Entry 9JX7 (X-ray diffraction, 1.80 A resolution); this record covers chain A.

# Chain A
Molecule: Cysteine desulfurase SufS
Organism: Bacillus subtilis subsp. subtilis str. 168
Notes: EC 2.8.1.7
Reference sequence: O32164 (SUFS_BACSU); residue numbers follow UniProt; this construct covers 1-406
Sequence (419 residues; each row starts with the number of its first residue; numbers below 1 keep their minus sign (Met-2 is residue -2)):
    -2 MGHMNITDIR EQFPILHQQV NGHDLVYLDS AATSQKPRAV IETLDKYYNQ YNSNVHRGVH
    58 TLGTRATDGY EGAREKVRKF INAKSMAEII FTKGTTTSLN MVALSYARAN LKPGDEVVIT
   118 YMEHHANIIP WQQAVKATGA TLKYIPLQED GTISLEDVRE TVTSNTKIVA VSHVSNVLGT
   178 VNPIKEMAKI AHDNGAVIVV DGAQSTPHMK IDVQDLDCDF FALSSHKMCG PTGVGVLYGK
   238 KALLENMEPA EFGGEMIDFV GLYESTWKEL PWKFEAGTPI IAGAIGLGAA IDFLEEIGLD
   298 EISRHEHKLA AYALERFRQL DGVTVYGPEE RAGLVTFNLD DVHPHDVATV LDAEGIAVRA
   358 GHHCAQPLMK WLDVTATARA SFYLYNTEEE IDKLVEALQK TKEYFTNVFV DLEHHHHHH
Unresolved in the structure: -2 to -1, 406-416
Sequence notes: initiating methionine (-2); expression tag (-1 to 0, 407-416)
Ligand contacts: A1L4Z (2-[(E)-[2-methyl-3-oxidanyl-5-(phosphonooxymethyl)pyridin-4-yl]methylideneamino]propanedioic acid): Ala28, Ala29, Asn51, Gly91, Thr92, Thr93, His121, Ala123, Val171, Asn173, Asp198, Ala200, Gln201, Ser221, His223, Lys224, Gly274, Thr275, Arg356, Cys361, Arg376
UniProt features mapped onto this chain:
  - active site: Cys361 (Cysteine persulfide intermediate)
  - modified residue: Lys224 (N6-(pyridoxal phosphate)lysine)
  - mutagenesis: Cys361 (C361A: Loss of cysteine desulfurase activity, still binds SufU and Cys)

# Overview
Bound to chain A: compound A1L4Z. UniProt lists active-site residue Cys361 and one mutagenesis site.
Chain A is Cysteine desulfurase SufS (Bacillus subtilis subsp. subtilis str. 168); the structure, SufS in
complex with (2R,3R)-3-ethoxycarbonylaziridine-2-carboxylic acid, was determined by X-ray diffraction together
with 9JWX and 9JXT from the same study.
